Entry 5WSG (electron microscopy, 4.00 A resolution); this record covers chains L and X of the 45 polymer chains in the assembly.

== Chain L ==
Molecule: 1175-nt RNA strand
From: Saccharomyces cerevisiae S288c
Sequence (1175 nucleotides; each row starts with the number of its first residue):
     1 ACGAAUCUCU UUGCCUUUUG GCUUAGAUCA AGUGUAGUAU CUGUUCUUUU CAGUGUAACA
    61 ACUGAAAUGA CCUCAAUGAG GCUCAUUACC UUUUAAUUUG UUACAAUACA CAUUUUUUGG
   121 CACCCAAAAU AAUAAAAUGG ACGGGAAGAG ACUUUUUAAG CAAGUUGUUU UCCGCUAAUG
   181 UCAGGUCUCA CUACUUUUUG CUGCUAUUUU UCUUCGCUCA UGGUUUCUUC AUAAGGCGUU
   241 UUUAUGAUGG UUUUUCGAAA UUGGUUUUUG AGACGACGGU UGCUCAAGGU UAUUGUUUUU
   301 GUUUUCUUCU GGUUGUUUUC UAUUUUCUUU UUUUUAGCUU UCUGUUUCUC CCUUAGUUUG
   361 GCUUUUUGCU UCAUACUCUU CCCUGUCUUU CCGAGCCGUU UAUGUCCAAC GCGGGAUUUG
   421 GUUUUUCUUU AUCGAUGGGA AGAAAUGGUG CUAUAGUAGG UUGGGAGAUA AUAUUUAUGG
   481 UAUGGGGUGC UAGUGCGGAU GGGGCGCUCU UAUUGUUGAU UUCUUCGCUC GUCUUCUUUU
   541 UCUGGUGGCG CUGCAAGAGG AAGUUUUUCG ACUUUGUUAU GAUUUUUGGU UUGCAAGGAA
   601 AGGUGUCUUA CGAUUCUUUU UUUGAUGUAA UAGGAUAAGC UUGCUUAUCC CCCAAGUAUC
   661 GGCCAAAGUU GUUGAUUUUC CUUUUGAAGU GUCCUCGGUU UGAGGGGGUG UAGGGUGGGG
   721 UUGGUCUACA AUAAGAGUGU UCCAUUGUUA ACGUGCUGGC GUCUUUUACU AUAUUUUUUU
   781 UCCCAGUUUA UUUUGUGCUU AUUUUCUCAU UGAGGAGAAG GAGCUCUUCU CGCAGGAUAU
   841 AAAUGGAGGU UUGCUAAAGG GGAGGAGAUG UGUUUGUGAG AAUACUGCUG AGAGAGUUCU
   901 GGAAGAGAAA AAAAGGAGGC AAUGGAAGGC GUUUGCUGGG AAAAGAGAAG AGCCAUGACU
   961 GCAUCUGUUG UUUCAAGGCC AGUUUUAUUA ACCGCCUAUG UCAUAGAGGC GUUUUUUUUG
  1021 GAGGGAUUUG AAGAAUGCCG GCGGCAUCAA GAAACGGACU UGAUGGUUGA CGCCUGUUUU
  1081 UAAAGUUAGA GACGUCGCGA CCCUCGCACU UGUGGAGUCG UUCUUGACUU UUACUUUGGU
  1141 CGCUUGAUGU UUCUCUCGUC UUCCCGUUCG CUCUU
Disordered / not traced: 53-109, 124-1095, 1121-1175

== Chain X ==
Molecule: U2 small nuclear ribonucleoprotein B''
From: Saccharomyces cerevisiae (strain ATCC 204508 / S288c)
UniProtKB: P40567 (MSL1_YEAST); numbering as in UniProt (aligned over 1-111)
Sequence (111 residues; each row starts with the number of its first residue):
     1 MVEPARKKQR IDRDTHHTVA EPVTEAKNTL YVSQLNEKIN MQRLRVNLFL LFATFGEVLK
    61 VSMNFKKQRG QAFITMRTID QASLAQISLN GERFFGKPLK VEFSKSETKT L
Disordered / not traced: 1-28, 59-60

== How chain L and chain X interact ==
Contacting residue pairs (39):
  G1097(L) with Asn40(X), phosphate contact
  C1101(L) with Lys38(X), base contact
  C1102(L) with Lys38(X), base contact
  U1104(L) with Glu37(X), base contact; Arg69(X), hydrogen bond to the base
  C1105(L) with Gln34(X), base contact; Lys97(X), base contact
  G1106(L) with Tyr31(X), base contact; Ser33(X), base contact; Gln34(X), hydrogen bond to the base; Lys67(X), hydrogen bond to the sugar; Arg69(X), hydrogen bond to the base; Gly70(X), base contact; Gln71(X), base contact
  C1107(L) with Tyr31(X), stacking on the base; Gln71(X), sugar contact; Glu102(X), base contact; Phe103(X), hydrogen bond to the base; Ser104(X), base contact; Lys105(X), hydrogen bond to the base
  A1108(L) with Val61(X), sugar contact; Lys67(X), salt bridge to the phosphate; Gln68(X), sugar contact; Phe73(X), base contact; Ser106(X), hydrogen bond to the base; Glu107(X), hydrogen bond to the base; Thr108(X), hydrogen bond to the base
  C1109(L) with Val61(X), sugar contact; Thr108(X), base contact; Lys109(X), base contact
  U1110(L) with Val61(X), base contact; Ser62(X), hydrogen bond to the base; Met63(X), base contact
  U1113(L) with Met41(X), phosphate contact; Asn64(X), hydrogen bond to the sugar; Arg69(X), sugar contact
  G1114(L) with Lys38(X), hydrogen bond to the base; Arg69(X), salt bridge to the phosphate
  G1115(L) with Lys38(X), base contact
Interface residues without a listed pair, chain X (29 interface residues in all): Thr29, Leu35, Thr110

== Overview ==
The interface between chain L and chain X involves 13 residues on one side and 29 on the other; the contacts
include 12 hydrogen bonds, 2 salt bridges and 1 aromatic stacking contact. Polar pairs include
U1104(L)-Arg69(X), G1106(L)-Gln34(X) and G1106(L)-Arg69(X).
Here chain L is a 1175-nt RNA strand (Saccharomyces cerevisiae S288c) and chain X is U2 small nuclear
ribonucleoprotein B'' (Saccharomyces cerevisiae (strain ATCC 204508 / S288c)). Entry 5WSG (Cryo-EM structure
of the Catalytic Step II spliceosome (C* complex) at 4.0 angstrom resolution) was determined by electron
microscopy.
